PDB entry 6BSE | X-ray diffraction, 2.35 A resolution | chains A and D of the 4 polymer chains in the assembly

[Chain A]
Protein: Glucocorticoid receptor
Source organism: Saguinus oedipus
UniProt: P79269 (GCR_SAGOE); numbering as in UniProt (aligned over 420-505)
Chain sequence (91 residues; numbered 415 to 505; the number before each row is that of its first residue):
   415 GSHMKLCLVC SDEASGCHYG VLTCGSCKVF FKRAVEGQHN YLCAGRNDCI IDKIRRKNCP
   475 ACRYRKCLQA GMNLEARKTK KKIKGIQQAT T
Disordered / not traced: 415-416, 490-505
Sequence notes: expression tag (415-419)
Bound ions: Zn2+ site 1: Cys-421, Cys-424, Cys-438, Cys-441; Zn2+ site 2: Cys-457, Cys-463, Cys-473, Cys-476

[Chain D]
Molecule: 16-nt DNA strand
Sequence (16 nucleotides; numbered 1 to 16; the number before each row is that of its first residue):
     1 ACCACGTGTA CTTTTT

[How chain A and chain D interact]
Residue-residue contacts (12):
  Gly-439(A) / DT9(D)  base contact
  Ser-440(A) / DG8(D)  phosphate contact
  Val-443(A) / DG8(D)  base contact
  Phe-444(A) / DT7(D)  phosphate contact
  Arg-447(A) / DT7(D)  base contact
  Arg-447(A) / DG8(D)  hydrogen bond to the base
  Tyr-455(A) / DT7(D)  phosphate contact
  Arg-470(A) / DG8(D)  salt bridge to the phosphate
  Lys-471(A) / DT7(D)  phosphate contact
  Lys-471(A) / DG8(D)  phosphate contact
  Pro-474(A) / DT7(D)  phosphate contact
  Arg-477(A) / DG8(D)  salt bridge to the phosphate
Other interface residues (no listed pair), chain A (11 interface residues in all): His-453
Other interface residues (no listed pair), chain D (4 interface residues in all): DG6

[In short]
The interface between chain A and chain D involves 11 residues on one side and 4 on the other; the contacts
include 1 hydrogen bond and 2 salt bridges. Polar pairs include Arg-447(A)/DG8(D), Arg-470(A)/DG8(D) and
Arg-477(A)/DG8(D).
Here chain A is Glucocorticoid receptor (Saguinus oedipus) and chain D is a 16-nt DNA strand. Entry 6BSE
(Glucocorticoid receptor bound to high cooperativity monomer sequence) was determined by X-ray diffraction.
